Entry 8YX2 (X-ray diffraction, 2.31 A resolution); this record covers chain B.

[Chain B]
Name: Papain-like protease nsp3
From: Severe acute respiratory syndrome coronavirus 2
Notes: EC 3.4.19.12, 3.4.22.-
UniProt: P0DTD1 (R1AB_SARS2); residues 1-315 here correspond to UniProt positions 1564-1878 (UniProt number = residue number + 1563)
Sequence (316 residues; row label = number of the first residue in the row; numbering starts at 0):
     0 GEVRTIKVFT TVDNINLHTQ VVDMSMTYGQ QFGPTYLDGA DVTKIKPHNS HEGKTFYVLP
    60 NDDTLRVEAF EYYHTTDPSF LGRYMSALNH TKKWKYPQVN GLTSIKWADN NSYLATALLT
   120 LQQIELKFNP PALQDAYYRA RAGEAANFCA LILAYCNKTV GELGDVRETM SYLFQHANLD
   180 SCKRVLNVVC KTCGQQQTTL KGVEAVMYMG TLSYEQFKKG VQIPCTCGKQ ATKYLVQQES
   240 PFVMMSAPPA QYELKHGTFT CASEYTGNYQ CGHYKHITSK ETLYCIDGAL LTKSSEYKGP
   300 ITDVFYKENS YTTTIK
Disordered / not traced: 0, 224, 315
Sequence notes: expression tag (0); engineered mutation Ser-111 (Cys1674 in P0DTD1)
Metal / ion sites: Zn2+: Cys-189, Cys-226
Residues lining bound ligands: A1LZ5 (N-[1-(1,2-dihydroacenaphthylen-5-yl)cyclopropyl]-2-methyl-5-(4-methylpiperazin-1-yl)benzamide): Lys-157, Leu-162, Gly-163, Asp-164, Glu-167, Met-208, Pro-247, Pro-248, Tyr-264, Tyr-268, Gln-269, Tyr-273, Thr-301
Swiss-Prot annotation at these positions:
  - zinc finger: Cys-189 to Cys-226 (C4-type)
  - active site (For PL-PRO activity): His-272, Asp-286
  - binding site (Zn(2+)): Cys-189, Cys-192, Cys-224, Cys-226
From the paper describing this entry:
  - binding site for A1LZ5: Asp-164, Glu-167, Pro-247, Pro-248, Tyr-264, Tyr-268, Gln-269

[Summary]
Chain B binds compound A1LZ5. Cys-189 and Cys-226 coordinate Zn2+. Curated annotation (UniProt) lists
active-site residues His-272 and Asp-286 and 4 Zn2+-binding residues. The paper reports a binding site for
A1LZ5 at Asp-164, Glu-167 and Pro-247 among others.
Chain B is Papain-like protease nsp3 (Severe acute respiratory syndrome coronavirus 2); the structure, Crystal
Structure of SARS CoV-2 Papain-like Protease PLpro-C111S in Complex with GZNL-P4, was determined by X-ray
diffraction together with 8YX3, 8YX4 and 8YX5 from the same study.
